PDB entry 1TPV | X-ray diffraction, 1.90 A resolution | chains A and B

Chain A (and B):
Name: Triosephosphate isomerase
Organism: Gallus gallus
Notes: EC 5.3.1.1; chain B of this document is another copy of the same molecule, construct and numbering; everything in this record applies to it too
Reference sequence: P00940 (TPIS_CHICK); residues 2-248 here correspond to UniProt positions 1-247 (UniProt number = residue number - 1)
Sequence (247 residues; row label = number of the first residue in the row):
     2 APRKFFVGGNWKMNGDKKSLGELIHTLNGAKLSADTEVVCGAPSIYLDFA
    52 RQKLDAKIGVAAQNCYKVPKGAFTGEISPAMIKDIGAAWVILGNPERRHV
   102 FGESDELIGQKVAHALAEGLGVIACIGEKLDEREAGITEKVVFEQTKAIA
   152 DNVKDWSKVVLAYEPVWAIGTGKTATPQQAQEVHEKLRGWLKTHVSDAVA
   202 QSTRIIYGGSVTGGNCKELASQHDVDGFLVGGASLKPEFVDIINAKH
Disordered / not traced: 2-3
Construct notes: engineered mutation Asn95 (His94 in P00940), Pro96 (Ser95 in P00940); conflict Thr194 (Ser193 in P00940)
Residues lining bound ligands: phosphoglycolohydroxamic acid (PGH): Asn11, Lys13, Asn95, Glu97, Glu165, Ala169, Ile170, Gly171, Gly210, Ser211, Val212, Leu230, Val231, Gly232, Gly233

Chain A / chain B interface:
Contacting residue pairs - 79 pairs, chain A then chain B:
  Asn11(A) - Thr75(B)  hydrogen bond
  Lys13(A) - Gly72(B)
  Lys13(A) - Ala73(B)
  Lys13(A) - Thr75(B)
  Met14(A) - Tyr67(B)  hydrophobic
  Met14(A) - Val69(B)
  Met14(A) - Lys71(B)
  Met14(A) - Gly72(B)  hydrogen bond (backbone-backbone)
  Met14(A) - Phe74(B)
  Met14(A) - Glu77(B)
  Met14(A) - Ile78(B)
  Met14(A) - Ser79(B)
  Met14(A) - Met82(B)
  Asn15(A) - Lys71(B)  hydrogen bond
  Asn15(A) - Gly72(B)
  Asn15(A) - Met82(B)
  Gly16(A) - Met82(B)
  Asp17(A) - Asp85(B)
  Lys18(A) - Asp49(B)  salt bridge
  Lys18(A) - Asp85(B)  hydrogen bond (backbone-side chain)
  Ser45(A) - Ser45(B)  hydrogen bond
  Ser45(A) - Ile46(B)
  Ser45(A) - Ile78(B)
  Ile46(A) - Ser45(B)
  Ile46(A) - Leu48(B)  hydrophobic
  Ile46(A) - Met82(B)
  Ile46(A) - Ile83(B)  hydrophobic
  Ile46(A) - Ile86(B)  hydrophobic
  Tyr47(A) - Met82(B)
  Tyr47(A) - Asp85(B)  hydrogen bond
  Tyr47(A) - Ile86(B)  hydrophobic
  Asp49(A) - Lys18(B)  salt bridge
  Gln53(A) - Lys18(B)
  Gln64(A) - Thr75(B)
  Gln64(A) - Gly76(B)  hydrogen bond (side chain-backbone)
  Tyr67(A) - Met14(B)  hydrophobic
  Tyr67(A) - Phe102(B)  hydrophobic
  Val69(A) - Met14(B)
  Lys71(A) - Met14(B)
  Lys71(A) - Asn15(B)
  Gly72(A) - Lys13(B)
  Gly72(A) - Met14(B)  hydrogen bond (backbone-backbone)
  Gly72(A) - Asn15(B)  hydrogen bond (backbone-side chain)
  Ala73(A) - Lys13(B)
  Ala73(A) - Glu97(B)
  Phe74(A) - Met14(B)
  Thr75(A) - Asn11(B)  hydrogen bond
  Thr75(A) - Lys13(B)
  Thr75(A) - Gln64(B)
  Thr75(A) - Asn95(B)  hydrogen bond
  Thr75(A) - Glu97(B)  hydrogen bond
  Thr75(A) - Arg98(B)  hydrogen bond (backbone-side chain)
  Gly76(A) - Gln64(B)  hydrogen bond (backbone-side chain)
  Gly76(A) - Arg98(B)
  Glu77(A) - Met14(B)
  Glu77(A) - Arg98(B)  salt bridge
  Glu77(A) - Phe102(B)
  Ile78(A) - Met14(B)
  Ile78(A) - Ser45(B)
  Ile78(A) - Ile46(B)  hydrophobic
  Ser79(A) - Met14(B)
  Met82(A) - Met14(B)
  Met82(A) - Asn15(B)
  Met82(A) - Gly16(B)
  Met82(A) - Ile46(B)  hydrophobic
  Met82(A) - Tyr47(B)
  Asp85(A) - Asp17(B)
  Asp85(A) - Lys18(B)  hydrogen bond (side chain-backbone)
  Asp85(A) - Tyr47(B)  hydrogen bond
  Ile86(A) - Ile46(B)  hydrophobic
  Ile86(A) - Tyr47(B)  hydrophobic
  Asn95(A) - Thr75(B)
  Glu97(A) - Ala73(B)
  Glu97(A) - Thr75(B)  hydrogen bond
  Arg98(A) - Thr75(B)  hydrogen bond (side chain-backbone)
  Arg98(A) - Gly76(B)
  Arg98(A) - Glu77(B)  salt bridge
  Phe102(A) - Tyr67(B)  hydrophobic
  Phe102(A) - Glu77(B)
Interface residues without a listed pair, chain A (37 interface residues in all): Pro44, Leu48, Asn65, Pro70, Ile83, Val101
Interface residues without a listed pair, chain B (36 interface residues in all): Pro44, Asn65, Pro70, Val101

Overview:
37 residues of chain A face 36 of chain B across their interface; the contacts include 18 hydrogen bonds and 4
salt bridges. Polar contacts include Lys18(A)-Asp49(B), Glu77(A)-Arg98(B) and Asn11(A)-Thr75(B). Bound to
chain A: phosphoglycolohydroxamic acid.
Both chains are Triosephosphate isomerase (Gallus gallus). Entry 1TPV (S96P change is a second-site suppressor
for H95N sluggish mutant triosephosphate isomerase) was determined by X-ray diffraction (same publication as
1TPU).
